4V1A - chains c and i of the 23 polymer chains in the assembly; structure by electron microscopy, 3.40 A resolution.

[Chain c]
Protein: Mitoribosomal protein ML39, MRPL39
Source organism: Sus scrofa
Amino-acid sequence (334 residues; row label = number of the first residue in the row):
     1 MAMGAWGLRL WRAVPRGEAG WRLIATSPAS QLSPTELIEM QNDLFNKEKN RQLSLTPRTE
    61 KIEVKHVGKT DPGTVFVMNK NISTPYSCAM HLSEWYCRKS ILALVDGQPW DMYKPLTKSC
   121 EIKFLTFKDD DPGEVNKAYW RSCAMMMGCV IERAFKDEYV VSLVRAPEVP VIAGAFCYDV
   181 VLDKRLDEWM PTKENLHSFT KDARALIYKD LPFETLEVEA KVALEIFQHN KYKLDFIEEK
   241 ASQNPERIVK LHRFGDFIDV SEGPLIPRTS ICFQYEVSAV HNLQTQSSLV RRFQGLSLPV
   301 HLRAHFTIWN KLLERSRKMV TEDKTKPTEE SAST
Disordered / not traced: 1-29, 325-334

[Chain i]
Protein: Mitoribosomal protein ML45, MRPL45
Source organism: Sus scrofa
Amino-acid sequence (312 residues; each row starts with the number of its first residue):
     1 MAAPVTRGLS CLPRVLGWWS RQPVLVTQST AVVPVRTKKR FTPPTYQPKY KSEKEFVEHA
    61 RKAGLVIPHE RLERPIHLAC TAGIFDAYVP PEGDARISSL SKEGLAQRAE RLKKNVASQL
   121 SIRKIRESDP NFKIKDFPEK AKDIFIEAHL CLNNSDHDRL HTLVTENCFP DMVWDIRYKT
   181 VRWSFVESLE PPQVVQVRCS SLMNQGNIYG QVTVRMHTRQ TLAIYDRFGR LMYGQEDVPR
   241 DVLEYVVFEK HLVDPYGSWR MHGKIIPPWA PPKQPILKTV MIPGPQLKPW EEFEEPQGEV
   301 HKPQPARRRN DS
Disordered / not traced: 1-55, 298-312

[How chain c and chain i interact]
Contacting residue pairs - 21 pairs, chain c then chain i:
  Thr59(c) with Pro275(i); Ile276(i)
  Lys61(c) with Pro275(i); Ile276(i), hydrogen bond (side chain-backbone); Lys278(i)
  Pro72(c) with Phe293(i); Glu295(i)
  Gly73(c) with Gly284(i), hydrogen bond (backbone-backbone); Phe293(i)
  Thr74(c) with Ile282(i)
  Val75(c) with Met281(i); Ile282(i), hydrogen bond (backbone-backbone)
  Phe76(c) with Val280(i); Met281(i), hydrophobic
  Val77(c) with Thr279(i); Val280(i), hydrogen bond (backbone-backbone)
  Met78(c) with Thr279(i)
  Asn79(c) with Leu277(i), hydrogen bond (side chain-backbone)
  His91(c) with Thr279(i); Val280(i); Met281(i)
Also at the interface, not in a pair above, chain c (12 interface residues in all): Ser83
Also at the interface, not in a pair above, chain i (12 interface residues in all): Pro283

[Summary]
Chain c and chain i each contribute 12 residues to their interface; the contacts include 5 hydrogen bonds.
Polar pairs include Lys61(c)-Ile276(i), Asn79(c)-Leu277(i) and Gly73(c)-Gly284(i).
Chain c is Mitoribosomal protein ML39, MRPL39 and chain i is Mitoribosomal protein ML45, MRPL45, both from Sus
scrofa; the structure, Structure of the large subunit of the mammalian mitoribosome, part 2 of 2, was
determined by electron microscopy.
